Entry 4XZV (X-ray diffraction, 3.58 A resolution); this record covers chains A and B.

== Chain A ==
Molecule: Maltose-binding periplasmic protein, TP53-regulated inhibitor of apoptosis 1
Organism: Escherichia coli K-12
UniProt: chimeric construct of P0AEX9, O43715: residues 1-366 from P0AEX9 (MALE_ECOLI) positions 27-392 (UniProt number = residue number + 26); residues 371-445 from O43715 positions 2-76 (UniProt number = residue number - 369)
Sequence (446 residues; row label = number of the first residue in the row; numbering starts at 0):
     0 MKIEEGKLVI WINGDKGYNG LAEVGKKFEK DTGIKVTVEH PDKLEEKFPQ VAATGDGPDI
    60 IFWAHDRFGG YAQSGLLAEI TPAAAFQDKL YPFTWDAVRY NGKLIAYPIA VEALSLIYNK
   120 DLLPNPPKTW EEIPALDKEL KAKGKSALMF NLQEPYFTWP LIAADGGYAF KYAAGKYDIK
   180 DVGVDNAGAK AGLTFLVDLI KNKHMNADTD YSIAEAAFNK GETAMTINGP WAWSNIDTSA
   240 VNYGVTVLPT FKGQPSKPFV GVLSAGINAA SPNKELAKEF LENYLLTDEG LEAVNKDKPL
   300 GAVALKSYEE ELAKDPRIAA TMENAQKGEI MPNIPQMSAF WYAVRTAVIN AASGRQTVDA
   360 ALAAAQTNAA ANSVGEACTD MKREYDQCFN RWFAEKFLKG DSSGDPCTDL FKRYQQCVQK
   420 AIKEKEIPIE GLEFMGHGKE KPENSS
Disordered / not traced: 0, 396-404, 426-445
Construct notes: initiating methionine (0); conflict Ala82 (Asp108 in P0AEX9), Ala83 (Lys109 in P0AEX9), Ala172 (Glu198 in P0AEX9), Ala173 (Asn199 in P0AEX9), Ala239 (Lys265 in P0AEX9), Ala359 (Glu385 in P0AEX9), Ala362 (Lys388 in P0AEX9), Ala363 (Asp389 in P0AEX9); linker (367-370)
Cystine bridges: Cys377-Cys416
Curated features (UniProtKB/Swiss-Prot):
  - motif: Cys377 to Cys387 (Cx9C motif 1), Cys406 to Cys416 (Cx9C motif 2)
  - site (Important for interaction with PRELID3A): Phe396, Phe410
What the authors report for this chain:
  - mutagenesis - F410A: unchanged binding to Protein slowmo homolog 1 (chain B)
  - contacts within the chain: Ser372-Gly374 (hydrogen bond)
  - conformationally variable residues (helix shift): Val373

== Chain B ==
Molecule: Protein slowmo homolog 1
Organism: Homo sapiens
UniProt: Q96N28 (SLMO1_HUMAN); numbering as in UniProt (aligned over 1-172)
Sequence (186 residues; row label = number of the first residue in the row; numbers below 1 keep their minus sign (Met-13 is residue -13)):
   -13 MAHHHHHHVD DDDKMKIWSS EHVFGHPWDT VIQAAMRKYP NPMNPSVLGV DVLQRRVDGR
    47 GRLHSLRLLS TEWGLPSLVR AILGTSRTLT YIREHSVVDP VEKKMELCST NITLTNLVSV
   107 NERLVYTPHP ENPEMTVLTQ EAIITVKGIS LGSYLESLMA NTISSNAKKG WAAIEWIIEH
   167 SESAVS
Disordered / not traced: -13 to 0, 41-46, 60-65, 115-119, 133-140, 168-172
Construct notes: initiating methionine (-13); expression tag (-12 to 0)
Curated features (UniProtKB/Swiss-Prot):
  - site (Important for interaction with TRIAP1): Val36, Leu49
  - mutagenesis: Val36 (V36A: Impairs interaction with TRIAP1)
What the authors report for this chain:
  - mutagenesis - V33A/L34A, V38A: unchanged binding to Maltose-binding periplasmic protein, TP53-regulated inhibitor of apoptosis 1 (chain A)

== How chain A and chain B interact ==
Residue-residue contacts (30; chain A residue first):
  Thr366(A) - Tyr25(B)  hydrogen bond (side chain-backbone)
  Thr366(A) - Asn27(B)
  Thr366(A) - Trp162(B)
  Ala369(A) - Tyr25(B)  hydrophobic
  Ala370(A) - Ser32(B)
  Asn371(A) - Tyr25(B)
  Asn371(A) - Ser32(B)
  Asn371(A) - Val33(B)
  Ser372(A) - Leu34(B)
  Val373(A) - Leu34(B)
  Val373(A) - Leu54(B)  hydrophobic
  Lys381(A) - Tyr25(B)  hydrogen bond
  Lys381(A) - Val33(B)  hydrogen bond (side chain-backbone)
  Lys381(A) - Leu34(B)
  Tyr384(A) - Val38(B)
  Asn389(A) - Arg23(B)
  Phe392(A) - Ile18(B)  hydrophobic
  Phe392(A) - Leu49(B)  hydrophobic
  Lys395(A) - Gln40(B)
  Lys395(A) - Leu49(B)
  Phe410(A) - Gly35(B)
  Phe410(A) - Val36(B)
  Phe410(A) - Val38(B)  hydrophobic
  Tyr413(A) - Leu34(B)
  Tyr413(A) - Gly35(B)  hydrogen bond (side chain-backbone)
  Gln414(A) - Val36(B)
  Gln414(A) - Asp37(B)
  Val417(A) - Leu34(B)  hydrophobic
  Lys424(A) - Tyr77(B)
  Glu425(A) - Ile98(B)
Other interface residues (no listed pair), chain A (21 interface residues in all): Gly374, Phe388, Trp391, Ile421
Other interface residues (no listed pair), chain B (20 interface residues in all): Met22, Pro26, Arg48
From the paper, about this interface:
  - residue pairs: Val373(A)-Leu34(B) (hydrophobic contact), Val373(A)-Leu54(B) (hydrophobic contact)
  - interface residues, chain A: Phe388(A), Phe392(A), Phe410(A), Tyr413(A), Val417(A), Ile421(A)
  - interface residues, chain B: Pro13(B), Met22(B), Val33(B), Leu34(B), Val36(B), Val38(B), Leu49(B)
  - hot spots on chain B (mutagenesis) - V36A, L49A: abolished binding to Maltose-binding periplasmic protein, TP53-regulated inhibitor of apoptosis 1 (chain A)

== Summary ==
21 residues of chain A face 20 of chain B across their interface, with 4 hydrogen bonds. Polar pairs include
Thr366(A)-Tyr25(B), Lys381(A)-Tyr25(B) and Lys381(A)-Val33(B). The paper describes hydrophobic contacts
between Val373(A) and Leu34(B) and Val373(A) and Leu54(B). The paper reports that V36A and L49A of chain B
abolish binding to Maltose-binding periplasmic protein, TP53-regulated inhibitor of apoptosis 1 (chain A);
interface residues Phe388(A), Phe392(A) and Pro13(B) among others; 5 substitutions were tested in all.
Chain A is Maltose-binding periplasmic protein, TP53-regulated inhibitor of apoptosis 1 (Escherichia coli
K-12) and chain B is Protein slowmo homolog 1 (Homo sapiens); the structure, Crystal Structure of SLMO1-TRIAP1
Complex, was determined by X-ray diffraction together with 4XZS from the same study.
